PDB entry 7O11 | electron microscopy, 3.70 A resolution | chains C and D of the 5 polymer chains in the assembly

Chain C:
Name: Probable ABC transporter ATP-binding protein NosF
Source organism: Pseudomonas stutzeri ATCC 14405
Reference sequence: P19844 (NOSF_PSEST); residues 1-308 here = UniProt positions 1-308
Chain sequence (308 residues; row label = number of the first residue in the row):
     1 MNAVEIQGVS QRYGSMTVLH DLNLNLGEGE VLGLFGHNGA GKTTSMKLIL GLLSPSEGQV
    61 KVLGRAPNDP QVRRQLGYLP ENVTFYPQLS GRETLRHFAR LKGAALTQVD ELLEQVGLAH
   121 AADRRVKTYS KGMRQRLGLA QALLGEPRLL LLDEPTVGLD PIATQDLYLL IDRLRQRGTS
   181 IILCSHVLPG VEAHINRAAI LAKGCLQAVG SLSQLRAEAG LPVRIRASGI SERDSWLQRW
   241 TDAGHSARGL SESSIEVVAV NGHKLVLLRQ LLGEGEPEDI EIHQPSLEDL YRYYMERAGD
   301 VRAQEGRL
Not modelled in the structure: 1, 300-308

Chain D:
Name: Probable ABC transporter permease protein NosY
Source organism: Pseudomonas stutzeri ATCC 14405
Reference sequence: P19845 (NOSY_PSEST); residue numbers follow UniProt; this construct covers 1-276
Chain sequence (276 residues; numbered 1 to 276; the number before each row is that of its first residue):
     1 MNQVWNIARK ELSDGLRNRW LLAISLLFAV LAVGIAWLGA AASGQLGFTS IPATIASLAS
    61 LATFLMPLIA LLLAYDAIVG EDEGGTLMLL LTYPLGRGQI LLGKFVGHGL ILALAVLIGF
   121 GCAALAIALL VEGVELGMLF WAFGRFMISS TLLGWVFLAF AYVLSGKVNE KSSAAGLALG
   181 VWFLFVLVFD LVLLALLVLS EGKFNPELLP WLLLLNPTDI YRLINLSGFE GSGSAMGVLS
   241 LGADLPVPAA VLWLCLLAWI GVSLLLAYAI FRRRLT
Not modelled in the structure: 1, 44-49, 275-276

How chain C and chain D interact:
Contacting residue pairs (45):
  Lys-47(C) / Met-88(D)
  Leu-50(C) / Thr-92(D)
  Leu-52(C) / Met-88(D)
  Leu-52(C) / Thr-92(D)
  Pro-70(C) / Pro-94(D)
  Arg-73(C) / Leu-91(D)  hydrogen bond (side chain-backbone)
  Arg-73(C) / Thr-92(D)
  Arg-73(C) / Tyr-93(D)  hydrogen bond (side chain-backbone)
  Arg-73(C) / Pro-94(D)
  Arg-73(C) / Leu-95(D)
  Arg-74(C) / Pro-94(D)
  Tyr-78(C) / Met-88(D)
  Tyr-78(C) / Leu-89(D)
  Tyr-78(C) / Thr-92(D)
  Pro-80(C) / Leu-89(D)  hydrophobic
  Val-83(C) / Gly-84(D)
  Val-83(C) / Gly-85(D)
  Thr-84(C) / Gly-84(D)  hydrogen bond (backbone-backbone)
  Phe-85(C) / Thr-86(D)
  Phe-85(C) / Leu-89(D)  hydrophobic
  Tyr-86(C) / Lys-10(D)  hydrogen bond
  Tyr-86(C) / Glu-81(D)  hydrogen bond
  Tyr-86(C) / Thr-86(D)  hydrogen bond
  Tyr-86(C) / Leu-90(D)
  Gln-88(C) / Asp-14(D)
  Gln-88(C) / Arg-17(D)
  Leu-89(C) / Lys-10(D)
  Glu-93(C) / Arg-17(D)  salt bridge
  His-97(C) / Asn-6(D)  hydrogen bond (side chain-backbone)
  His-97(C) / Ile-7(D)
  His-97(C) / Lys-10(D)
  Phe-98(C) / Leu-89(D)  hydrophobic
  Phe-98(C) / Tyr-93(D)
  Arg-100(C) / Gln-3(D)
  Arg-100(C) / Asn-6(D)  hydrogen bond (backbone-side chain)
  Arg-100(C) / Arg-9(D)
  Leu-101(C) / Gln-3(D)  hydrogen bond (backbone-side chain)
  Leu-101(C) / Leu-90(D)  hydrophobic
  Leu-101(C) / Tyr-93(D)  hydrophobic
  Leu-101(C) / Pro-94(D)
  Leu-101(C) / Leu-95(D)  hydrophobic
  Lys-102(C) / Tyr-93(D)
  Arg-125(C) / Arg-17(D)
  Gln-141(C) / Leu-89(D)
  Gln-141(C) / Tyr-93(D)  hydrogen bond
Also at the interface, not in a pair above, chain C (24 interface residues in all): Asn-82, Ser-90
Also at the interface, not in a pair above, chain D (21 interface residues in all): Ser-13, Arg-97

Summary:
24 residues of chain C face 21 of chain D across their interface, with 10 hydrogen bonds and 1 salt bridge.
Polar pairs include Glu-93(C)/Arg-17(D), Arg-73(C)/Leu-91(D) and Arg-73(C)/Tyr-93(D).
Here chain C is Probable ABC transporter ATP-binding protein NosF and chain D is Probable ABC transporter
permease protein NosY, both from Pseudomonas stutzeri ATCC 14405. Entry 7O11 (ABC transporter NosDFY,
nucleotide-free in GDN, R-domain 1) was determined by electron microscopy (same publication as 7O0Y, 7O0Z,
7O10, 7O12, 7O13, 7O14 and 10 further entries).
